PDB entry 6HWF | X-ray diffraction, 2.50 A resolution | chains C and D of the 28 polymer chains in the assembly

# Chain C
Name: Proteasome subunit alpha type-4
Organism: Saccharomyces cerevisiae (strain ATCC 204508 / S288c)
Notes: EC 3.4.25.1
UniProtKB: P40303 (PSA4_YEAST); residues -1 to 252 here correspond to UniProt positions 1-254 (UniProt number = residue number + 2)
Amino-acid sequence (254 residues; numbered -1 to 252; the number before each row is that of its first residue; numbers below 1 keep their minus sign (Met-1 is residue -1)):
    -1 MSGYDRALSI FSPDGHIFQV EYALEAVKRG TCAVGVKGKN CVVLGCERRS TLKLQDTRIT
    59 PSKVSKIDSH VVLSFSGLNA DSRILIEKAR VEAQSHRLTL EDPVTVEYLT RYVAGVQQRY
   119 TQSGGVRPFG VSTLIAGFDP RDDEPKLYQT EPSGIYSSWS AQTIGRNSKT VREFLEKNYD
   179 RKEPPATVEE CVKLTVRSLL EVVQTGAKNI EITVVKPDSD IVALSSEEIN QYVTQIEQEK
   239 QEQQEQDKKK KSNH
Unresolved in the structure: -1 to 0, 241-252
Curated features (UniProtKB/Swiss-Prot):
  - modified residue: Thr58 (Phosphothreonine)

# Chain D
Name: Proteasome subunit alpha type-5
Organism: Saccharomyces cerevisiae (strain ATCC 204508 / S288c)
Notes: EC 3.4.25.1
UniProtKB: P32379 (PSA5_YEAST); residues -7 to 252 here correspond to UniProt positions 1-260 (UniProt number = residue number + 8)
Amino-acid sequence (260 residues; each row starts with the number of its first residue; numbers below 1 keep their minus sign (Met-7 is residue -7)):
    -7 MFLTRSEYDR GVSTFSPEGR LFQVEYSLEA IKLGSTAIGI ATKEGVVLGV EKRATSPLLE
    53 SDSIEKIVEI DRHIGCAMSG LTADARSMIE HARTAAVTHN LYYDEDINVE SLTQSVCDLA
   113 LRFGEGASGE ERLMSRPFGV ALLIAGHDAD DGYQLFHAEP SGTFYRYNAK AIGSGSEGAQ
   173 AELLNEWHSS LTLKEAELLV LKILKQVMEE KLDENNAQLS CITKQDGFKI YDNEKTAELI
   233 KELKEKEAAE SPEEADVEMS
Unresolved in the structure: -7 to 0, 118-124, 243-252

# How chain C and chain D interact
Pairs across the interface (65):
  Asp3(C) - Glu117(D)
  Arg4(C) - Asp1(D)
  Arg4(C) - Glu117(D)
  Ala5(C) - Val4(D)  hydrophobic
  Ala5(C) - Glu117(D)  hydrogen bond (backbone-side chain)
  Ala5(C) - Ser127(D)
  Ser7(C) - Ser127(D)
  Ser7(C) - Arg128(D)
  Ile8(C) - Asp1(D)
  Ile8(C) - Gln15(D)
  Phe9(C) - Gln15(D)
  Phe9(C) - Tyr18(D)
  Phe9(C) - Ser19(D)
  Phe9(C) - Ala22(D)  hydrophobic
  Phe9(C) - Leu73(D)  hydrophobic
  Phe9(C) - Arg128(D)
  Phe9(C) - Pro129(D)
  Phe9(C) - Gly131(D)
  Ser10(C) - Tyr18(D)
  Pro11(C) - Tyr18(D)  hydrophobic
  Pro11(C) - Glu21(D)
  Asp12(C) - Glu21(D)
  Gly13(C) - Tyr18(D)
  Gly13(C) - Glu21(D)
  Gly13(C) - Ala22(D)
  His14(C) - Leu25(D)
  Ile15(C) - Leu73(D)  hydrophobic
  Ile15(C) - Arg128(D)
  Lys35(C) - Glu52(D)  salt bridge
  Gln116(C) - Ala75(D)
  Gln116(C) - Asp76(D)
  Thr119(C) - Arg128(D)  hydrogen bond (backbone-side chain)
  Gln120(C) - Met126(D)
  Gln120(C) - Ser127(D)  hydrogen bond (backbone-backbone)
  Gln120(C) - Arg128(D)
  Gln120(C) - Pro129(D)
  Gln120(C) - Phe130(D)
  Ser121(C) - Ser127(D)
  Gly122(C) - Ser127(D)
  Ser151(C) - Ala75(D)
  Gly152(C) - Ala75(D)
  Ile153(C) - Thr74(D)
  Ile153(C) - Ala75(D)
  Ser155(C) - Leu51(D)
  Ser155(C) - Ser55(D)
  Ser156(C) - Leu51(D)
  Ser156(C) - Glu52(D)  hydrogen bond (backbone-backbone)
  Ser156(C) - Ser55(D)  hydrogen bond (backbone-side chain)
  Trp157(C) - Thr47(D)
  Trp157(C) - Ser48(D)
  Trp157(C) - Leu50(D)
  Trp157(C) - Leu51(D)
  Trp157(C) - Glu52(D)
  Ser158(C) - Leu50(D)  hydrogen bond (backbone-backbone)
  Ser158(C) - Glu52(D)  hydrogen bond
  Ala159(C) - Leu50(D)
  Leu173(C) - Leu50(D)  hydrophobic
  Glu174(C) - Ser48(D)  hydrogen bond
  Glu174(C) - Pro49(D)
  Glu174(C) - Leu50(D)
  Tyr177(C) - Leu50(D)  hydrophobic
  Arg179(C) - Pro49(D)  hydrogen bond (side chain-backbone)
  Arg179(C) - Leu50(D)
  Arg179(C) - Leu51(D)  hydrogen bond (side chain-backbone)
  Arg179(C) - Glu52(D)
Interface residues without a listed pair, chain C (31 interface residues in all): Arg170

# Summary
The interface between chain C and chain D involves 31 residues on one side and 26 on the other, with 10
hydrogen bonds and 1 salt bridge. Among the polar pairs are Lys35(C)-Glu52(D), Ala5(C)-Glu117(D) and
Thr119(C)-Arg128(D).
Chain C is Proteasome subunit alpha type-4 and chain D is Proteasome subunit alpha type-5, both from
Saccharomyces cerevisiae (strain ATCC 204508 / S288c); the structure, Yeast 20S proteasome beta2-G45A mutant
in complex with ONX 0914, was determined by X-ray diffraction (same publication as 6HTB, 6HTC, 6HTD, 6HTP,
6HTR, 6HUB and 30 further entries).
